Entry 6VM4 (electron microscopy, 7.08 A resolution (low resolution: residue-level contacts below are approximate; hydrogen-bond / salt-bridge calls are withheld)); this record covers chains e and g of the 26 polymer chains in the assembly.

# Chain e
Name: ATP synthase epsilon chain, chloroplastic
Source organism: Spinacia oleracea
UniProtKB: P00833 (ATPE_SPIOL); numbering as in UniProt (aligned over 1-134)
Chain sequence (134 residues; numbered 1 to 134; the number before each row is that of its first residue):
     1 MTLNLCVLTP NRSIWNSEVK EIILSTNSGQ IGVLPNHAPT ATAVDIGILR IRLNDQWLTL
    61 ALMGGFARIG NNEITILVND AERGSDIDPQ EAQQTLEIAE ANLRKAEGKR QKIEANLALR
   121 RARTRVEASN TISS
Unresolved in the structure: 1-2, 132-134

# Chain g
Name: ATP synthase gamma chain, chloroplastic
Source organism: Spinacia oleracea
UniProtKB: P05435 (ATPG_SPIOL); residue numbers follow UniProt; this construct covers 1-364
Chain sequence (364 residues; numbered 1 to 364; the number before each row is that of its first residue):
     1 MACSLSFSSS VSTFHLPTTT QSTQAPPNNA TTLPTTNPIQ CANLRELRDR IGSVKNTQKI
    61 TEAMKLVAAA KVRRAQEAVV NGRPFSETLV EVLYNMNEQL QTEDVDVPLT KIRTVKKVAL
   121 MVVTGDRGLC GGFNNMLLKK AESRIAELKK LGVDYTIISI GKKGNTYFIR RPEIPVDRYF
   181 DGTNLPTAKE AQAIADDVFS LFVSEEVDKV EMLYTKFVSL VKSDPVIHTL LPLSPKGEIC
   241 DINGKCVDAA EDELFRLTTK EGKLTVERDM IKTETPAFSP ILEFEQDPAQ ILDALLPLYL
   301 NSQILRALQE SLASELAARM TAMSNATDNA NELKKTLSIN YNRARQAKIT GEILEIVAGA
   361 NACV
Unresolved in the structure: 1-42, 364
UniProt features mapped onto this chain:
  - active site: Cys-130

# Chain e / chain g interface
Residue-residue contacts (13; chain e residue first):
  Thr-9(e) with Phe-85(g)
  Pro-10(e) with Gly-82(g); Phe-85(g)
  Asn-11(e) with Asn-81(g); Gly-82(g)
  Asn-27(e) with Gln-286(g)
  Pro-39(e) with Ile-281(g); Glu-283(g)
  Ala-41(e) with Glu-285(g)
  Thr-42(e) with Glu-285(g)
  Ala-43(e) with Ala-294(g)
  Arg-110(e) with Ser-200(g); Ser-204(g)
Other interface residues (no listed pair), chain e (12 interface residues in all): Ser-28, Thr-40, Glu-114
Other interface residues (no listed pair), chain g (12 interface residues in all): Leu-201, Leu-282

# Summary
Chain e and chain g each contribute 12 residues to their interface. From UniProt: active-site residue
Cys-130(g) on chain g.
Here chain e is ATP synthase epsilon chain, chloroplastic and chain g is ATP synthase gamma chain,
chloroplastic, both from Spinacia oleracea. Entry 6VM4 (Chloroplast ATP synthase (C2, CF1FO)) was determined
by electron microscopy together with 6VM1, 6VMB, 6VMD, 6VMG, 6VOF, 6VOG and 8 further entries from the same
study.
